PDB entry 6YS8 | electron microscopy, 3.90 A resolution | chains A and B of the 7 polymer chains in the assembly

# Chain A (and B)
Protein: GldM
Source organism: Flavobacterium johnsoniae
Notes: chain B of this document is another copy of the same molecule, construct and numbering; everything in this record applies to it too
UniProtKB: Q5EGM3 (Q5EGM3_FLAJO); residue numbers follow UniProt; this construct covers 1-513
Amino-acid sequence (513 residues; row label = number of the first residue in the row):
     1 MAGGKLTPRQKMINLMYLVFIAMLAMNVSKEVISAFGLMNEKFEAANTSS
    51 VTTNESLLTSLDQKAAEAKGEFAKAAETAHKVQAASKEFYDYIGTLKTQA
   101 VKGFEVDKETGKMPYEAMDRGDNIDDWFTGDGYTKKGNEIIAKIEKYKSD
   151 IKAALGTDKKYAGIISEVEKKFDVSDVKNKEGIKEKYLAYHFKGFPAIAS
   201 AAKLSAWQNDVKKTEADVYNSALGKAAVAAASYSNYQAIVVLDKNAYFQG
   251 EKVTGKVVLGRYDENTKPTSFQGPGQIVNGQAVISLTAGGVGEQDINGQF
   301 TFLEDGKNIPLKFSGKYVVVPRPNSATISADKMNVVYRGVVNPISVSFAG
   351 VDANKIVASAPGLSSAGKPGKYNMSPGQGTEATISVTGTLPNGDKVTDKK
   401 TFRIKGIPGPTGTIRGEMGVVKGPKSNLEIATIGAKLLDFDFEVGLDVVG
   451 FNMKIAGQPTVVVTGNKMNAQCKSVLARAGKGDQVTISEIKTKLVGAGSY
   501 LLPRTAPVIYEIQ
Not modelled in the structure: 1-6, 225-513 (chain B: 1-6, 226-513)

# How chain A and chain B interact
Pairs across the interface (45):
  Gln10(A) - Gln10(B)  hydrogen bond
  Gln10(A) - Asn14(B)
  Asn14(A) - Gln10(B)  hydrogen bond
  Asn14(A) - Ile13(B)
  Met16(A) - Tyr17(B)  hydrophobic
  Tyr17(A) - Arg9(B)
  Tyr17(A) - Met12(B)
  Tyr17(A) - Ile13(B)  hydrophobic
  Tyr17(A) - Met16(B)  hydrophobic
  Tyr17(A) - Phe20(B)  hydrophobic
  Phe20(A) - Ile21(B)  hydrophobic
  Phe20(A) - Leu24(B)  hydrophobic
  Ile21(A) - Phe20(B)  hydrophobic
  Met23(A) - Leu24(B)
  Leu24(A) - Phe20(B)  hydrophobic
  Asn27(A) - Asn27(B)  hydrogen bond
  Lys30(A) - Lys180(B)
  Glu31(A) - Lys193(B)
  Glu31(A) - Gly194(B)
  Glu31(A) - Phe195(B)
  Val32(A) - Phe36(B)  hydrophobic
  Val32(A) - Pro196(B)
  Ala35(A) - Phe36(B)  hydrophobic
  Ala35(A) - Phe195(B)  hydrophobic
  Phe36(A) - Val32(B)
  Leu38(A) - His191(B)
  Leu38(A) - Lys203(B)
  Met39(A) - Phe36(B)  hydrophobic
  Met39(A) - Phe43(B)  hydrophobic
  Met39(A) - Ala202(B)  hydrophobic
  Lys42(A) - Asp210(B)  salt bridge
  Phe43(A) - Met39(B)  hydrophobic
  Phe43(A) - Phe43(B)  hydrophobic
  Lys180(A) - Val28(B)
  Lys180(A) - Ser29(B)
  Lys180(A) - Glu116(B)
  Tyr190(A) - Lys30(B)
  Tyr190(A) - Glu31(B)  hydrogen bond
  His191(A) - Leu38(B)
  Lys193(A) - Lys30(B)
  Gly194(A) - Lys30(B)  hydrogen bond (backbone-side chain)
  Phe195(A) - Val32(B)
  Ala202(A) - Met39(B)  hydrophobic
  Lys203(A) - Ala35(B)
  Asp210(A) - Lys42(B)  salt bridge
Also at the interface, not in a pair above, chain A (36 interface residues in all): Ile13, Ala25, Val28, Ser34, Ser49, Glu116, Lys171, Pro196, Ala206
Also at the interface, not in a pair above, chain B (35 interface residues in all): Met26, Ser34, Lys213

# Summary
36 residues of chain A and 35 residues of chain B are in contact; the contacts include 5 hydrogen bonds and 2
salt bridges. Polar contacts include Lys42(A)-Asp210(B), Gln10(A)-Gln10(B) and Asn14(A)-Gln10(B).
Both chains are GldM (Flavobacterium johnsoniae). Entry 6YS8 (Structure of GldLM, the proton-powered motor
that drives protein transport and gliding motility) was determined by electron microscopy.
